4A3G - chains B and C of the 15 polymer chains in the assembly; structure by X-ray diffraction, 3.50 A resolution.

[Chain B]
Name: DNA-directed RNA polymerase II subunit RPB2
Source organism: Saccharomyces cerevisiae
Notes: EC 2.7.7.6
UniProtKB: P08518 (RPB2_YEAST); residues 1-1224 here = UniProt positions 1-1224
Amino-acid sequence (1224 residues; numbered 1 to 1224; the number before each row is that of its first residue):
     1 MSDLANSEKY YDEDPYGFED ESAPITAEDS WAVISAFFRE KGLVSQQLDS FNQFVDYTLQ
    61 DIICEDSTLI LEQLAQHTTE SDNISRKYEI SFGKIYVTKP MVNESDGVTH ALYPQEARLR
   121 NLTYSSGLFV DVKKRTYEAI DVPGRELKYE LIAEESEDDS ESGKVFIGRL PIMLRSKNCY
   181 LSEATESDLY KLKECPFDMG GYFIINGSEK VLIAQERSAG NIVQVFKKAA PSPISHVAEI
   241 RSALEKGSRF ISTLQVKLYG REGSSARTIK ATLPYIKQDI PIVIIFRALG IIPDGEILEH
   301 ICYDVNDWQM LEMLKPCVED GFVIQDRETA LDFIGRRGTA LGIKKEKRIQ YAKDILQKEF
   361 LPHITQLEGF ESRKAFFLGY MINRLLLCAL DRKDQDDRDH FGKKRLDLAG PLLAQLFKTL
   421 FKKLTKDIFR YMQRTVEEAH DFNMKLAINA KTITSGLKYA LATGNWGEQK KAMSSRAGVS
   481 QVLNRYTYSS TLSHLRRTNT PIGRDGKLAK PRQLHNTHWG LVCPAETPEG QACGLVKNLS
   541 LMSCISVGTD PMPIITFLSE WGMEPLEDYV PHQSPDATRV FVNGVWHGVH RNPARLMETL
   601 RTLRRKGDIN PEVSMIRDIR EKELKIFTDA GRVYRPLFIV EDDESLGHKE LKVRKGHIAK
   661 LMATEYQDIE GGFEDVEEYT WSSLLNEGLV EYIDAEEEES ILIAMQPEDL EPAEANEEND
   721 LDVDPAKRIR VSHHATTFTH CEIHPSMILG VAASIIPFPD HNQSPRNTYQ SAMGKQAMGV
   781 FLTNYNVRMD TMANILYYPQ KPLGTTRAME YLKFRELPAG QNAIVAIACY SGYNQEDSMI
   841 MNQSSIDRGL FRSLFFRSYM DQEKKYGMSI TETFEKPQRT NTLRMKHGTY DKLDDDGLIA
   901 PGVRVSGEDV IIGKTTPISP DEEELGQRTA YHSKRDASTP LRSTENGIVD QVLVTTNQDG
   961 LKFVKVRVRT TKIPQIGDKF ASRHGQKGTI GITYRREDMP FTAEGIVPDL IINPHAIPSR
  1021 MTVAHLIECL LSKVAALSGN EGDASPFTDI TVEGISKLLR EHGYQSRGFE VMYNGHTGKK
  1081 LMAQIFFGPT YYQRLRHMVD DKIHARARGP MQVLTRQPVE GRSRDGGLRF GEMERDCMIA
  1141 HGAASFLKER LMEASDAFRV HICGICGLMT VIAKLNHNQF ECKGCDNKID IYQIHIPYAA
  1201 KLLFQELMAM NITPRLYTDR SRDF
Not modelled in the structure: 1-19, 71-89, 135-163, 438-445, 503-508, 669-677, 716-721, 920-932
From the paper describing this entry:
  - binding site for the 2-nt RNA strand: K979, K987

[Chain C]
Name: DNA-directed RNA polymerase II subunit RPB3
Source organism: Saccharomyces cerevisiae
UniProtKB: P16370 (RPB3_YEAST); residues 1-318 here = UniProt positions 1-318
Amino-acid sequence (318 residues; each row starts with the number of its first residue):
     1 MSEEGPQVKI REASKDNVDF ILSNVDLAMA NSLRRVMIAE IPTLAIDSVE VETNTTVLAD
    61 EFIAHRLGLI PLQSMDIEQL EYSRDCFCED HCDKCSVVLT LQAFGESEST TNVYSKDLVI
   121 VSNLMGRNIG HPIIQDKEGN GVLICKLRKG QELKLTCVAK KGIAKEHAKW GPAAAIEFEY
   181 DPWNKLKHTD YWYEQDSAKE WPQSKNCEYE DPPNEGDPFD YKAQADTFYM NVESVGSIPV
   241 DQVVVRGIDT LQKKVASILL ALTQMDQDKV NFASGDNNTA SNMLGSNEDV MMTGAEQDPY
   301 SNASQMGNTG SGGYDNAW
Not modelled in the structure: 1-2, 269-318
Swiss-Prot annotation at these positions:
  - binding site (Zn(2+)): C86, C88, C92, C95
  - modified residue: S2 (N-acetylserine)

[Interface between chain B and chain C]
Pairs across the interface - 81 pairs, chain B then chain C:
  N786(B) with V57(C)
  Y797(B) with E61(C); F62(C), hydrophobic
  Y798(B) with F62(C); R66(C), hydrogen bond
  S844(B) with A168(C)
  D847(B) with H65(C), hydrogen bond (backbone-side chain); H167(C); A168(C), hydrogen bond (side chain-backbone)
  R848(B) with H65(C); L69(C); A168(C)
  G849(B) with H65(C)
  R852(B) with H65(C)
  I948(B) with E61(C)
  R969(B) with A59(C); D60(C), salt bridge; E61(C), salt bridge
  T970(B) with E61(C)
  T971(B) with E61(C), hydrogen bond
  R995(B) with K165(C)
  R996(B) with R34(C); I38(C); A173(C), hydrogen bond (side chain-backbone); A174(C), hydrogen bond (side chain-backbone)
  E997(B) with R34(C), hydrogen bond (backbone-side chain); R35(C), hydrogen bond (backbone-side chain); A39(C)
  D998(B) with R35(C), salt bridge
  M999(B) with R34(C)
  F1001(B) with R34(C); F178(C), hydrophobic
  A1003(B) with E177(C); F178(C), hydrogen bond (backbone-backbone); E179(C)
  E1004(B) with E177(C)
  G1005(B) with A175(C); I176(C)
  R1060(B) with K199(C), hydrogen bond (side chain-backbone); P202(C)
  G1063(B) with P202(C)
  Q1065(B) with E200(C), hydrogen bond (side chain-backbone); W201(C)
  R1067(B) with E194(C), salt bridge
  F1069(B) with W192(C); W201(C)
  E1070(B) with W201(C)
  V1071(B) with T189(C); Y191(C), hydrophobic; W201(C)
  Y1073(B) with E179(C); Y180(C), hydrophobic
  G1075(B) with N31(C); R34(C), hydrogen bond (backbone-side chain); R35(C), hydrogen bond (backbone-side chain)
  H1076(B) with N31(C), hydrogen bond (backbone-side chain)
  T1077(B) with L27(C); N31(C)
  G1078(B) with L27(C); N31(C), hydrogen bond (backbone-side chain); F178(C); Y180(C)
  K1079(B) with L27(C); Y180(C); H188(C)
  K1080(B) with Y180(C), hydrogen bond (backbone-side chain); D181(C), salt bridge; N184(C), hydrogen bond; H188(C); T189(C)
  L1081(B) with H188(C); T189(C), hydrogen bond (backbone-side chain)
  M1082(B) with K187(C); H188(C); T189(C); D190(C), hydrogen bond (backbone-backbone)
  Q1084(B) with T189(C); D190(C), hydrogen bond (side chain-backbone); Y191(C), hydrogen bond (side chain-backbone); W192(C); W201(C)
Also at the interface, not in a pair above, chain B (43 interface residues in all): Y785, L854, Y1064, N1074, A1083
Also at the interface, not in a pair above, chain C (40 interface residues in all): A28, A164

[Overview]
43 residues of chain B and 40 residues of chain C are in contact; the contacts include 21 hydrogen bonds and 5
salt bridges. Polar contacts include R969(B)-D60(C), R969(B)-E61(C) and D998(B)-R35(C). From UniProt: 4
Zn2+-binding residues on chain C. The paper reports a binding site for the 2-nt RNA strand at K979(B) and
K987(B).
Chain B is DNA-directed RNA polymerase II subunit RPB2 and chain C is DNA-directed RNA polymerase II subunit
RPB3, both from Saccharomyces cerevisiae; the structure, RNA Polymerase II initial transcribing complex with a
2nt DNA-RNA hybrid, was determined by X-ray diffraction (same publication as 4A3B, 4A3C, 4A3D, 4A3E, 4A3F,
4A3I and 4 further entries).
